9FM1 - chains A and F of the 6 polymer chains in the assembly; structure by electron microscopy, 2.93 A resolution.

Chain A:
Molecule: Hemagglutinin
From: Influenza B virus
UniProtKB: A0A6B9RSJ6 (A0A6B9RSJ6_9INFB); residues 1-531 here correspond to UniProt positions 16-546 (UniProt number = residue number + 15)
Amino-acid sequence (601 residues; row label = number of the first residue in the row; numbers below 1 keep their minus sign (Met-23 is residue -23)):
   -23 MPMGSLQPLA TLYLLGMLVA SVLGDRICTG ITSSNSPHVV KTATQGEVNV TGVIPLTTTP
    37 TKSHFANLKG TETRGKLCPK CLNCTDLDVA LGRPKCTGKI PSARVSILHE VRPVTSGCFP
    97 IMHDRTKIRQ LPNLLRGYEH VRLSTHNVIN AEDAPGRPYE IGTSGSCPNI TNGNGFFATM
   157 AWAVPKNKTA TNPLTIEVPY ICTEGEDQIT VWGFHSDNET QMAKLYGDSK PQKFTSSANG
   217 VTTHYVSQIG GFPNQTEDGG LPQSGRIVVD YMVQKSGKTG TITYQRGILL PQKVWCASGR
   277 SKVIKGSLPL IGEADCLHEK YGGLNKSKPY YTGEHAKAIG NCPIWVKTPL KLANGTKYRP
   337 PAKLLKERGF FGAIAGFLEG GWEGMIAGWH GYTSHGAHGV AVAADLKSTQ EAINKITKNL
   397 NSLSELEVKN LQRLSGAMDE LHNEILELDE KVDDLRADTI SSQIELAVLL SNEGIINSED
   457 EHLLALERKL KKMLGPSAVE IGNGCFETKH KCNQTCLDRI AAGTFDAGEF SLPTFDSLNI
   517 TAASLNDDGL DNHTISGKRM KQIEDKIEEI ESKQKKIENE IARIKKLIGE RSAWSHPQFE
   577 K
Disordered / not traced: -23 to 8, 332-389, 454-577
Construct notes: initiating methionine (-23); expression tag (-22 to 0, 532-577)
Cystine bridges: Cys54-Cys57, Cys60-Cys72, Cys94-Cys143, Cys178-Cys272, Cys292-Cys318
Glycans and other covalent adducts: N-acetylglucosamine (NAG) linked to Asn145, Asn194

Chain F:
Molecule: Single-domain antibody hVHH-69
From: Lama glama
Notes: antibody fragment or engineered binder
Amino-acid sequence (124 residues; row label = number of the first residue in the row; note: 1 number in that range is skipped by the numbering (no residue carries it; nothing is unmodelled there); a row labelled like 82A-82C holds insertion residues (82A, then the next letters in order)):
     1 DVQLVESGGG LVQPGGSLRL SCAASGLVDS ANVA
    36 WFRQAPGKER EFVAAVK
   52A W
    53 RSGSTIYADS VEGRFTISRD NAKSTVYLQM
82A-82C NSL
    83 RPEDTAVYYC AANQWYSG
100A-100H GYYGEKNY
   101 DYWGQGTLVT VSS
Cystine bridges: Cys22-Cys92

How chain A and chain F interact:
Residue-residue contacts (9):
  Thr35(A) with Asp61(F)
  Lys38(A) with Glu44(F), salt bridge
  Thr308(A) with Tyr100C(F)
  Gly309(A) with Tyr100C(F)
  Glu310(A) with Gly100D(F)
  Trp321(A) with Gly100(F)
  Lys323(A) with Tyr98(F)
  Pro325(A) with Tyr100C(F)
  Asp434(A) with Gly100(F)
Also at the interface, not in a pair above, chain A (11 interface residues in all): Thr34, Thr324
Also at the interface, not in a pair above, chain F (8 interface residues in all): Ile58, Tyr100B

Summary:
11 residues of chain A face 8 of chain F across their interface; the contacts include 1 salt bridge. The
salt-bridged pair is Lys38(A)-Glu44(F). N-acetylglucosamine is covalently linked to Asn145(A) and Asn194(A).
Chain A is Hemagglutinin (Influenza B virus) and chain F is Single-domain antibody hVHH-69 (Lama glama); the
structure, Cryo-EM structure of Influenza B/Washington/02/2019 virus hemagglutinin in complex with
single-domain antibody hVHH-69, was determined by electron microscopy together with 9FM2 from the same study.
